Entry 7C17 (electron microscopy, 4.22 A resolution (low resolution: residue-level contacts below are approximate; hydrogen-bond / salt-bridge calls are withheld)); this record covers chains D and F of the 10 polymer chains in the assembly.

# Chain D
Molecule: DNA-directed RNA polymerase subunit beta'
From: Escherichia coli (strain K12)
Notes: EC 2.7.7.6
UniProt: P0A8T7 (RPOC_ECOLI); numbering as in UniProt (aligned over 1-1407)
Sequence (1416 residues; numbered 1 to 1416; the number before each row is that of its first residue):
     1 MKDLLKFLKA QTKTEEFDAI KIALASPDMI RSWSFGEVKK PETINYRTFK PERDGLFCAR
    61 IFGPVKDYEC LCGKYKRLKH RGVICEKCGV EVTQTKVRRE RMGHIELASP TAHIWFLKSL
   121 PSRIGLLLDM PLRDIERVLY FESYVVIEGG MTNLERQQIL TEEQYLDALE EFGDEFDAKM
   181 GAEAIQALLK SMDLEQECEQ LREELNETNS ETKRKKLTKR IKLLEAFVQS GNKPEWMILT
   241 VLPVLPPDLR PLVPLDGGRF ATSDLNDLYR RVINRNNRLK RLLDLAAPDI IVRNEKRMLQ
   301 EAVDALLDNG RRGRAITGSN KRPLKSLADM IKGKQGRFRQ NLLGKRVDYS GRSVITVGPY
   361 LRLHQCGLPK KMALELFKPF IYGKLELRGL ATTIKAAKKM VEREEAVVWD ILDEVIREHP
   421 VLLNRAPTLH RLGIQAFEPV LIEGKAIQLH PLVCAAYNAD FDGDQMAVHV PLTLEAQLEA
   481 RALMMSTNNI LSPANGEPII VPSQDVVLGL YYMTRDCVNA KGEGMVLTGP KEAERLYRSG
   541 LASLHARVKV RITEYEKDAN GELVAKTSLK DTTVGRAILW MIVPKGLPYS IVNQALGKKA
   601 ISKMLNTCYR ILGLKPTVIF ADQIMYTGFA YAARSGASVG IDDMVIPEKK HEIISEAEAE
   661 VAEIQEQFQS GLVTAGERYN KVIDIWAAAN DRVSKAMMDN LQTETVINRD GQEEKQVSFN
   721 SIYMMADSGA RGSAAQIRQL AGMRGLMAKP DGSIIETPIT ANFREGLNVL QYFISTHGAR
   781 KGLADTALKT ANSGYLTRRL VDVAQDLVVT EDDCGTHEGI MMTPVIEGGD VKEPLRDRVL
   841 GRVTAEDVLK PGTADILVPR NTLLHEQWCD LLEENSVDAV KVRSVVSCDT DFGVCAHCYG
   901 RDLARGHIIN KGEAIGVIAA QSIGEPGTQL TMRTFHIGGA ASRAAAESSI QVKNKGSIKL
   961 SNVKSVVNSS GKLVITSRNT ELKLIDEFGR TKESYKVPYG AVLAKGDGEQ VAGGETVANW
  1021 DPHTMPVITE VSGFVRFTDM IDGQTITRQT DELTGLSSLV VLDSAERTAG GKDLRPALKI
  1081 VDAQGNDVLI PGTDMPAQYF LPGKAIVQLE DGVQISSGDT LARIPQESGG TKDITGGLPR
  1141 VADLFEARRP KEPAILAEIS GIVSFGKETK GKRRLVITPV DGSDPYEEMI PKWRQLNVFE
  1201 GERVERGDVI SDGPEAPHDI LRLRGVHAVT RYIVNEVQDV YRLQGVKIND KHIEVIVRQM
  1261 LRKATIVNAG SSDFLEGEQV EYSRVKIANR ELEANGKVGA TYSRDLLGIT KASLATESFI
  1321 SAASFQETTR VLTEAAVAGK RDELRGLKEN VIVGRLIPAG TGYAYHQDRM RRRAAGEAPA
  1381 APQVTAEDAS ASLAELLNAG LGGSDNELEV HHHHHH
Unresolved in the structure: 1-16, 932-947, 1127-1136, 1374-1416
Differences from the reference sequence: expression tag (1408-1416)
UniProt features mapped onto this chain:
  - binding site (Zn(2+)): Cys70, Cys72, Cys85, Cys88, Cys814, Cys888, Cys895, Cys898
  - binding site (Mg(2+)): Asp460, Asp462, Asp464
  - modified residue: Lys983 (N6-acetyllysine)
  - mutagenesis: Gln504 (Q504P: Resistant to antibiotics salinamide A and B), Asn690 (N690D: Resistant to antibiotics salinamide A and B), Met697 (M697V: Resistant to antibiotics salinamide A and B), Ala735 (A735T: Resistant to antibiotics salinamide A and B), Arg738 (R738C/H/P/S: Resistant to antibiotics salinamide A and B), Ala748 (A748E: Resistant to antibiotics salinamide A and B), Pro758 (P758S/T: Resistant to antibiotics salinamide A and B), Phe763 (F763C: Resistant to antibiotics salinamide A and B), Ser775 (S775A: Resistant to antibiotics salinamide A and B), Ala779 (A779T/V: Resistant to antibiotics salinamide A and B), Arg780 (R780C: Resistant to antibiotics salinamide A and B), Gly782 (G782A/C: Resistant to antibiotics salinamide A and B), 1 further mutagenesis entry in UniProt
Bound ions: Zn2+ site 1: Cys70, Cys72; Mg2+ near Asp464 (its only coordinating residue here); Zn2+ site 2: Cys814, Cys888, Cys895, Cys898

# Chain F
Molecule: RNA polymerase sigma factor RpoD
From: Escherichia coli (strain K12)
UniProt: P00579 (RPOD_ECOLI); numbering as in UniProt (aligned over 1-613)
Sequence (633 residues; numbered -19 to 613; the number before each row is that of its first residue; numbers below 1 keep their minus sign (Met-19 is residue -19)):
   -19 MGSSHHHHHH SSGLVPRGSH MEQNPQSQLK LLVTRGKEQG YLTYAEVNDH LPEDIVDSDQ
    41 IEDIIQMIND MGIQVMEEAP DADDLMLAEN TADEDAAEAA AQVLSSVESE IGRTTDPVRM
   101 YMREMGTVEL LTREGEIDIA KRIEDGINQV QCSVAEYPEA ITYLLEQYDR VEAEEARLSD
   161 LITGFVDPNA EEDLAPTATH VGSELSQEDL DDDEDEDEED GDDDSADDDN SIDPELAREK
   221 FAELRAQYVV TRDTIKAKGR SHATAQEEIL KLSEVFKQFR LVPKQFDYLV NSMRVMMDRV
   281 RTQERLIMKL CVEQCKMPKK NFITLFTGNE TSDTWFNAAI AMNKPWSEKL HDVSEEVHRA
   341 LQKLQQIEEE TGLTIEQVKD INRRMSIGEA KARRAKKEMV EANLRLVISI AKKYTNRGLQ
   401 FLDLIQEGNI GLMKAVDKFE YRRGYKFSTY ATWWIRQAIT RSIADQARTI RIPVHMIETI
   461 NKLNRISRQM LQEMGREPTP EELAERMLMP EDKIRKVLKI AKEPISMETP IGDDEDSHLG
   521 DFIEDTTLEL PLDSATTESL RAATHDVLAG LTAREAKVLR MRFGIDMNTD YTLEEVGKQF
   581 DVTRERIRQI EAKALRKLRH PSRSEVLRSF LDD
Unresolved in the structure: -19 to 92, 155-209, 613
Differences from the reference sequence: initiating methionine (-19); expression tag (-18 to 0)
UniProt features mapped onto this chain:
  - DNA-binding region: Leu573 to Ala592 (H-T-H motif)
  - region: Arg584 to Arg599 (Interaction with anti-sigma factors)
  - motif: Asp403 to Gln406 (Interaction with polymerase core subunit RpoC)
  - site: Arg562 (Interaction with anti-sigma factors)
  - mutagenesis: Ala553 (A553D: Disrupts the interaction with Escherichia phage lambda antitermination protein Q), Arg596 (R596D/E: 2-fold reduction in activation of class II Crp-dependent promoters)

# Chain D / chain F interface
Pairs across the interface (90):
  Thr43(D) - Thr449(F)
  Tyr46(D) - Ile452(F)
  Tyr46(D) - Pro453(F)
  Tyr46(D) - Met456(F)
  Tyr46(D) - Ile500(F)
  Arg47(D) - Lys496(F)
  Asp67(D) - Thr527(F)
  Arg77(D) - Asp570(F)
  Leu78(D) - Asn568(F)
  Lys79(D) - Thr569(F)
  Arg81(D) - Asn568(F)
  Glu136(D) - Arg93(F)
  Glu136(D) - Thr94(F)
  Glu136(D) - Met100(F)
  Tyr140(D) - Thr95(F)
  Tyr140(D) - Pro97(F)
  Tyr140(D) - Met100(F)
  Glu142(D) - Arg103(F)
  Val253(D) - Ile523(F)
  Val253(D) - Thr526(F)
  Asp256(D) - Glu524(F)
  Arg259(D) - Ile505(F)
  Phe260(D) - Pro504(F)
  Phe260(D) - Ile505(F)
  Ala261(D) - Pro504(F)
  Ala261(D) - Met507(F)
  Thr262(D) - Thr449(F)
  Thr262(D) - Pro504(F)
  Thr262(D) - Ile505(F)
  Thr262(D) - Ser506(F)
  Thr262(D) - Met507(F)
  Ser263(D) - Met507(F)
  Asp264(D) - Glu508(F)
  Arg270(D) - Gly398(F)
  Arg270(D) - Leu399(F)
  Arg270(D) - Ala447(F)
  Arg270(D) - Arg448(F)
  Arg270(D) - Thr449(F)
  Arg271(D) - Gly398(F)
  Arg271(D) - Leu399(F)
  Arg271(D) - Gln400(F)
  Asn274(D) - Gln446(F)
  Arg275(D) - Gln400(F)
  Arg275(D) - Asp403(F)
  Arg278(D) - Asp403(F)
  Arg278(D) - Gln406(F)
  Arg278(D) - Glu407(F)
  Arg278(D) - Gln446(F)
  Arg281(D) - Glu407(F)
  Leu282(D) - Ile410(F)
  Leu282(D) - Met413(F)
  Ala286(D) - Arg373(F)
  Pro288(D) - Lys377(F)
  Pro288(D) - Val380(F)
  Pro288(D) - Met413(F)
  Ile290(D) - Glu381(F)
  Ile291(D) - Val380(F)
  Ile291(D) - Gln406(F)
  Arg293(D) - Glu104(F)
  Asn294(D) - Tyr101(F)
  Asn294(D) - Gln406(F)
  Glu295(D) - Gln406(F)
  Arg297(D) - Pro97(F)
  Arg297(D) - Met100(F)
  Arg297(D) - Tyr101(F)
  Met298(D) - Leu402(F)
  Met298(D) - Asp403(F)
  Met298(D) - Gln406(F)
  Glu301(D) - Pro97(F)
  Arg312(D) - Thr95(F)
  Gly313(D) - Thr95(F)
  Ile316(D) - Gln400(F)
  Gly318(D) - Arg397(F)
  Ser319(D) - Arg397(F)
  Asn320(D) - Thr509(F)
  Arg322(D) - Pro510(F)
  Arg322(D) - Glu515(F)
  Lys325(D) - Glu508(F)
  Gln335(D) - His518(F)
  Gln340(D) - Asp516(F)
  Arg346(D) - Asp521(F)
  Thr392(D) - Ser609(F)
  Thr393(D) - Ser609(F)
  Thr393(D) - Phe610(F)
  Ile394(D) - Ala535(F)
  Ile394(D) - Ser539(F)
  Lys395(D) - Leu532(F)
  Lys395(D) - Asp612(F)
  Lys398(D) - Pro531(F)
  Lys398(D) - Leu532(F)
Interface residues without a listed pair, chain D (59 interface residues in all): Glu42, Ile44, Phe141, Leu252, Leu285, Ala287, Lys321
Interface residues without a listed pair, chain F (62 interface residues in all): Lys376, Asn409, Arg441, Ile450, Arg451, Thr536

# Overview
59 residues of chain D face 62 of chain F across their interface. The Zn2+ site 1 is built by Cys70(D) and
Cys72(D). From UniProt: 8 Zn2+-binding residues, 3 Mg2+-binding residues and 13 mutagenesis sites on chain D.
Chain D is DNA-directed RNA polymerase subunit beta' and chain F is RNA polymerase sigma factor RpoD, both
from Escherichia coli (strain K12); the structure, The cryo-EM structure of E. coli CueR transcription
activation complex with fully duplex promoter DNA, was determined by electron microscopy (same publication as
6LDI).
